PDB entry 3F6Z | X-ray diffraction, 2.50 A resolution | chains B and D of the 4 polymer chains in the assembly

== Chain B (and D) ==
Name: Putative uncharacterized protein
From: Pseudomonas aeruginosa
Notes: chain D of this document is another copy of the same molecule, construct and numbering; everything in this record applies to it too
UniProt: Q9I574 (Q9I574_PSEAE); residues 29-127 here = UniProt positions 29-127
Amino-acid sequence (101 residues; numbered 27 to 127; the number before each row is that of its first residue):
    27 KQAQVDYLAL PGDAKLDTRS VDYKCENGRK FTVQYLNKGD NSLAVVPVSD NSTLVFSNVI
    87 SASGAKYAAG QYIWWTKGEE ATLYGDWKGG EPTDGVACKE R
Disordered / not traced: 113-120
Differences from the reference sequence: expression tag (27-28)
Cystine bridges: Cys51-Cys124
Swiss-Prot annotation at these positions:
  - site (Directly involved in lysozyme active site inhibition): Ser89, Lys103
  - mutagenesis: Ser89 (S89A: Significantly reduced inhibitory activity), Lys103 (K103A: Significantly reduced inhibitory activity)

== Interface between chain B and chain D ==
Contacting residue pairs (54; chain B residue first):
  Asp32(B) - Leu34(D)
  Asp32(B) - Ala35(D)
  Asp32(B) - Leu36(D)  hydrogen bond (backbone-backbone)
  Asp32(B) - Leu42(D)
  Asp32(B) - Lys64(D)  salt bridge
  Tyr33(B) - Tyr33(D)  hydrophobic
  Tyr33(B) - Leu34(D)
  Tyr33(B) - Ala35(D)  hydrophobic
  Leu34(B) - Asp32(D)
  Leu34(B) - Tyr33(D)
  Leu34(B) - Leu34(D)  hydrogen bond (backbone-backbone)
  Leu34(B) - Gln60(D)
  Leu34(B) - Leu62(D)  hydrophobic
  Ala35(B) - Val31(D)  hydrophobic
  Ala35(B) - Asp32(D)
  Ala35(B) - Tyr33(D)  hydrophobic
  Leu36(B) - Asp32(D)  hydrogen bond (backbone-backbone)
  Leu36(B) - Leu34(D)  hydrophobic
  Pro37(B) - Thr79(D)
  Ala40(B) - Asp32(D)
  Leu42(B) - Asp32(D)
  Leu62(B) - Leu34(D)  hydrophobic
  Lys64(B) - Asp32(D)  salt bridge
  Asp66(B) - Ser78(D)  hydrogen bond
  Asp66(B) - Leu80(D)
  Asn67(B) - Thr79(D)
  Asn67(B) - Leu80(D)
  Asn67(B) - Val81(D)
  Leu69(B) - Leu34(D)  hydrophobic
  Ser78(B) - Asp66(D)  hydrogen bond
  Thr79(B) - Pro37(D)
  Thr79(B) - Asn67(D)
  Leu80(B) - Asp66(D)
  Leu80(B) - Asn67(D)
  Val81(B) - Pro37(D)
  Val81(B) - Asn67(D)
  Val81(B) - Ser83(D)  hydrogen bond (backbone-side chain)
  Ser83(B) - Val81(D)  hydrogen bond (side chain-backbone)
  Ser83(B) - Ser83(D)
  Ser83(B) - Ala94(D)
  Ser83(B) - Ala95(D)
  Asn84(B) - Ala95(D)
  Asn84(B) - Gly96(D)  hydrogen bond (backbone-backbone)
  Val85(B) - Gly96(D)
  Ile86(B) - Gly96(D)  hydrogen bond (backbone-backbone)
  Ile86(B) - Gln97(D)
  Ala94(B) - Ser83(D)
  Ala95(B) - Ser83(D)
  Ala95(B) - Asn84(D)
  Ala95(B) - Val85(D)
  Gly96(B) - Asn84(D)  hydrogen bond (backbone-backbone)
  Gly96(B) - Val85(D)
  Gly96(B) - Ile86(D)  hydrogen bond (backbone-backbone)
  Gln97(B) - Ile86(D)
Also at the interface, not in a pair above, chain B (29 interface residues in all): Val31, Asp39, Val71, Asn77
Also at the interface, not in a pair above, chain D (30 interface residues in all): Gln30, Ala40, Leu69, Val71, Asn77

== In short ==
The interface between chain B and chain D involves 29 residues on one side and 30 on the other; the contacts
include 11 hydrogen bonds and 2 salt bridges. Among the polar pairs are Asp32(B)-Lys64(D), Asp66(B)-Ser78(D)
and Val81(B)-Ser83(D).
Chain B and chain D are both Putative uncharacterized protein (Pseudomonas aeruginosa); the structure, Crystal
structure of Pseudomonas aeruginosa MliC in complex with hen egg white lysozyme, was determined by X-ray
diffraction.
